PDB entry 3ZDM | X-ray diffraction, 1.80 A resolution | chains D and F of the 6 polymer chains in the assembly

Chain D:
Name: Small glutamine-rich tetratricopeptide repeat- containing protein 2
Source organism: Saccharomyces cerevisiae
Notes: fragment: n-terminal domain, residues 1-72
Reference sequence: Q12118 (SGT2_YEAST); residues 1-72 here = UniProt positions 1-72
Chain sequence (72 residues; row label = number of the first residue in the row):
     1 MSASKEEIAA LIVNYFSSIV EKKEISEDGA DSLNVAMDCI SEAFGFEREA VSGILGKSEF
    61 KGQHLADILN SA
Not modelled in the structure: 1, 71-72

Chain F:
Name: Ubiquitin-like protein MDY2
Source organism: Saccharomyces cerevisiae
Notes: fragment: ubiquitin-like domain, residues 71-151
Reference sequence: Q12285 (MDY2_YEAST); residue numbers follow UniProt; this construct covers 71-151
Chain sequence (81 residues; each row starts with the number of its first residue):
    71 NAAVHLTLKK IQAPKFSIEH DFSPSDTILQ IKQHLISEEK ASHISEIKLL LKGKVLHDNL
   131 FLSDLKVTPA NSTITVMIKP N
Not modelled in the structure: 71, 151

How chain D and chain F interact:
Contacting residue pairs (10):
  Asp28(D) - Lys85(F)  salt bridge
  Asp31(D) - Lys79(F)  salt bridge
  Ser32(D) - Ile81(F)
  Val35(D) - Ile81(F)  hydrophobic
  Asp38(D) - Lys122(F)
  Asp38(D) - Gly123(F)
  Cys39(D) - Leu120(F)  hydrophobic
  Cys39(D) - Gly123(F)
  Glu42(D) - Gly123(F)
  Glu42(D) - Lys124(F)
Interface residues without a listed pair, chain F (8 interface residues in all): Thr145

Summary:
Chain D and chain F form an interface of 7 and 8 residues respectively, with 2 salt bridges. Polar contacts
include Asp28(D)-Lys85(F) and Asp31(D)-Lys79(F).
Chain D is Small glutamine-rich tetratricopeptide repeat- containing protein 2 and chain F is Ubiquitin-like
protein MDY2, both from Saccharomyces cerevisiae; the structure, Crystal structure of the Sgt2 N domain and
the Get5 UBL domain complex, was determined by X-ray diffraction.
